Entry 4D56 (X-ray diffraction, 2.10 A resolution); this record covers chain A.

Chain A:
Molecule: APNAA1
Source organism: Planktothrix agardhii
Reference sequence: G0WVH3 (G0WVH3_PLARU); residue numbers follow UniProt; this construct covers 1-547
Chain sequence (573 residues; each row starts with the number of its first residue; numbers below 1 keep their minus sign (Met-25 is residue -25)):
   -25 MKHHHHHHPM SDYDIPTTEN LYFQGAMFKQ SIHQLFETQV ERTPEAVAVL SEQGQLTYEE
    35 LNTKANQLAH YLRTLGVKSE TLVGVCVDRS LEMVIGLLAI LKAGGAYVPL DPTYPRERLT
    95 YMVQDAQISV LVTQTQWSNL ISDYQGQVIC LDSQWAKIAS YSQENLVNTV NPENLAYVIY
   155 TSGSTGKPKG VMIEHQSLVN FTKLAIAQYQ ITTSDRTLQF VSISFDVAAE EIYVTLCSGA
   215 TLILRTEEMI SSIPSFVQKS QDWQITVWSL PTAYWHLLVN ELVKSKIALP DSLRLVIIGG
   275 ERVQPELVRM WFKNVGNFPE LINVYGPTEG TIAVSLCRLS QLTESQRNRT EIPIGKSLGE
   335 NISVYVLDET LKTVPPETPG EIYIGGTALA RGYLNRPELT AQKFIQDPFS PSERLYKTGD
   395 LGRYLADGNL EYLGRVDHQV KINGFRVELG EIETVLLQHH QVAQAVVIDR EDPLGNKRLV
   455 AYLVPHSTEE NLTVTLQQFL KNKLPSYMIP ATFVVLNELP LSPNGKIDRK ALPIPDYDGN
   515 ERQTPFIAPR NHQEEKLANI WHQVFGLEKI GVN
Not modelled in the structure: -25 to 1, 445-451, 491-547
Differences from the reference sequence: expression tag (-25 to 0)
Ligand contacts: adenosine monophosphate / tyrosine: Asp200, Val201, Glu204, Ser243, Ile271, Ile272, Gly273, Gly274, Glu275, Arg276, Asn297, Val298, Tyr299, Gly300, Pro301, Thr302, Glu303, Ile306, Ala307, Ile328, Thr392, Asp394, Tyr406, Arg409, Gln413, Lys415, Arg420

Overview:
Ligands of chain A: adenosine monophosphate / tyrosine.
Chain A is APNAA1 (Planktothrix agardhii); the structure, Understanding bi-specificity of A-domains, was
determined by X-ray diffraction together with 4D4G, 4D4H, 4D4I and 4D57 from the same study.
